9CQC - chains I and f of the 18 polymer chains in the assembly; structure by electron microscopy, 3.40 A resolution.

# Chain I
Molecule: 68-nt DNA strand
Sequence (68 nucleotides; numbered 1 to 68; the number before each row is that of its first residue):
     1 CGCGCCCAGCTTTCCCAGCTAATAAACTAAAAACTATGCATGCTCTACTG
    51 CTTCTGATCTAGTCGACT
Not modelled in the structure: 1-30

# Chain f
Name: DNA ligase 4
From: Homo sapiens
Notes: EC 6.5.1.1
UniProtKB: P49917 (DNLI4_HUMAN); residue numbers follow UniProt; this construct covers 1-911
Amino-acid sequence (914 residues; row label = number of the first residue in the row; numbers below 1 keep their minus sign (Gly-2 is residue -2)):
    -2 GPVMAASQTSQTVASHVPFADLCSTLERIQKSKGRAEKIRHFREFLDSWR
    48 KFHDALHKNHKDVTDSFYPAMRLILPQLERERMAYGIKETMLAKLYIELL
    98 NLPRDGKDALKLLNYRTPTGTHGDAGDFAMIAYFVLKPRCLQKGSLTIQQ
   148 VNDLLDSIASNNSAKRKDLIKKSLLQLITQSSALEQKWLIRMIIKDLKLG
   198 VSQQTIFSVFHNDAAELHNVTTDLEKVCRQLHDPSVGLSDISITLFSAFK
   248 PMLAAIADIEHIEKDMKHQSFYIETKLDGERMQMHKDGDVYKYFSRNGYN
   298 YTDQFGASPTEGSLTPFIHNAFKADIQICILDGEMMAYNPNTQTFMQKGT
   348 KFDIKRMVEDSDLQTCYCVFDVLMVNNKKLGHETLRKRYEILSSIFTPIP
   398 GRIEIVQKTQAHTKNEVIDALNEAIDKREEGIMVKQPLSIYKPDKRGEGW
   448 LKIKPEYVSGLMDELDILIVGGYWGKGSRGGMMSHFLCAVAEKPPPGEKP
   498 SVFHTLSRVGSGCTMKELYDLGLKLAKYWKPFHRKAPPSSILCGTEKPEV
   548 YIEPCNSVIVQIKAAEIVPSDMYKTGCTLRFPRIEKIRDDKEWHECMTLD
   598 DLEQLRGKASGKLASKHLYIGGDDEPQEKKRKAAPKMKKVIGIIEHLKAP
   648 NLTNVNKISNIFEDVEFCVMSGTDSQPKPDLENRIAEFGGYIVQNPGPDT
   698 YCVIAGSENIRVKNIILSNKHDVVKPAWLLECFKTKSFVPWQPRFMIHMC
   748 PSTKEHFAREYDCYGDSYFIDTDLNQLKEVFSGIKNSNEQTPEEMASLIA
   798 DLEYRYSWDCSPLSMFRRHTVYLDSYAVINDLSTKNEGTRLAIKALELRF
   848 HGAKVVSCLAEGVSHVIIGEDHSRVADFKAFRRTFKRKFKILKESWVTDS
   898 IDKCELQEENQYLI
Not modelled in the structure: -2 to 6, 345-358, 618-655, 911
Differences from the reference sequence: expression tag (-2 to 0)
Curated features (UniProtKB/Swiss-Prot):
  - region: Leu610 to Asp620 (Required for catalytic activity)
  - active site: Lys273 (N6-AMP-lysine intermediate)
  - binding site (ATP): Glu271, Thr272, Lys273, Leu274, Arg278, Glu331, Lys345, Phe367, Glu427, Lys432, Lys449, Lys451
  - binding site (Mg(2+)): Glu331, Glu427
  - natural variant: Arg278 (R278H: In LIG4S and leukemia), Gln433 (deletion: In RSSCID), Gly469 (G469E: In LIG4S), Arg580 to Ile911 (deletion: In LIG4S), Leu774 (L774P: Found in a patient with microcephalic primordial dwarfism; uncertain significance), Arg814 to Ile911 (deletion: In LIG4S)

# Interface between chain I and chain f
Residue-residue contacts (30):
  DC59(I) - Arg443(f)  phosphate contact
  DT60(I) - Gln200(f)  phosphate contact
  DT60(I) - Gln201(f)  hydrogen bond to the phosphate
  DT60(I) - Asp441(f)  phosphate contact
  DA61(I) - Gln200(f)  phosphate contact
  DG62(I) - Asp193(f)  phosphate contact
  DG62(I) - Lys195(f)  hydrogen bond to the phosphate
  DT63(I) - Asp193(f)  phosphate contact
  DT63(I) - Lys195(f)  salt bridge to the phosphate
  DT63(I) - Lys473(f)  phosphate contact
  DT63(I) - Gly474(f)  phosphate contact
  DT63(I) - Ser475(f)  hydrogen bond to the phosphate
  DT63(I) - Arg476(f)  phosphate contact
  DC64(I) - Gly472(f)  phosphate contact
  DC64(I) - Lys473(f)  phosphate contact
  DC64(I) - Ser481(f)  hydrogen bond to the phosphate
  DC64(I) - His482(f)  salt bridge to the phosphate
  DC64(I) - Gly507(f)  phosphate contact
  DG65(I) - His482(f)  salt bridge to the phosphate
  DG65(I) - Arg505(f)  phosphate contact
  DG65(I) - Gly507(f)  sugar contact
  DG65(I) - Phe578(f)  base contact
  DG65(I) - Pro579(f)  phosphate contact
  DA66(I) - Ser504(f)  phosphate contact
  DA66(I) - Arg505(f)  salt bridge to the phosphate
  DA66(I) - Tyr570(f)  hydrogen bond to the phosphate
  DA66(I) - Thr575(f)  hydrogen bond to the phosphate
  DA66(I) - Leu576(f)  sugar contact
  DC67(I) - Ser567(f)  hydrogen bond to the phosphate
  DC67(I) - Thr575(f)  phosphate contact
Interface residues without a listed pair, chain f (25 interface residues in all): Ser199, Val506, Met569

# Summary
Chain I and chain f form an interface of 9 and 25 residues respectively; the contacts include 7 hydrogen bonds
and 4 salt bridges. Among the polar pairs are DT60(I)-Gln201(f), DG62(I)-Lys195(f) and DT63(I)-Ser475(f).
Chain I is a 68-nt DNA strand and chain f is DNA ligase 4 (Homo sapiens); the structure, The ligation complex
like in the NHEJ pathway, was determined by electron microscopy, deposited together with 9CQ3, 9CQ6, 9N81,
9N82 and 9N83.
